Entry 8QYK (electron microscopy, 2.07 A resolution); this record covers chains B and C of the 7 polymer chains in the assembly.

Chain B (and C):
Protein: Anti-phage defense ZorAB system ZorA
Source organism: Escherichia coli
Notes: chain C of this document is another copy of the same molecule, construct and numbering; everything in this record applies to it too
Reference sequence: A0A0V7WZR2 (A0A0V7WZR2_ECOLX); residue numbers follow UniProt; this construct covers 1-359
Amino-acid sequence (495 residues; each row starts with the number of its first residue):
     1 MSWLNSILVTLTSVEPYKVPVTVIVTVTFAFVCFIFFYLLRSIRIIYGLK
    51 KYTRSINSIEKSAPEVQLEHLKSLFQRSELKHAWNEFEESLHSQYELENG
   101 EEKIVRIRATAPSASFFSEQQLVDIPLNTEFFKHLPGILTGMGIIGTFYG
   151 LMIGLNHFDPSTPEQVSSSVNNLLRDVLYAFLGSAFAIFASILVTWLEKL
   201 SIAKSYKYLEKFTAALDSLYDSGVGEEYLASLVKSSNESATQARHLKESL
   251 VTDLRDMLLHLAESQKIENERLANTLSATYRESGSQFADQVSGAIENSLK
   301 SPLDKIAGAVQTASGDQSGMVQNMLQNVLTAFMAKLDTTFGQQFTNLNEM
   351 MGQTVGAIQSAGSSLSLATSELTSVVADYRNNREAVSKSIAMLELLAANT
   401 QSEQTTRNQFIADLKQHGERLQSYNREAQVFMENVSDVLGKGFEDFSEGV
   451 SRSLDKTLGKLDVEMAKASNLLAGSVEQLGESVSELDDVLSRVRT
Disordered / not traced: 266-495
Construct notes: expression tag (360-495)
Ion coordination: Ca2+ site 1: Glu86, Glu89 (shared with Asp217(C), Tyr220(C) of chain C); Ca2+ site 2: Asp217, Tyr220 (shared with 2 residues of chain A)
Reported in the primary citation:
  - mutagenesis - L250G/L254G/L258G/L261G, L250N/L254N/L258N/L261N: decreased stability in response to TMD domain

Interface between chain B and chain C:
Residue-residue contacts (84):
  Met1(B) - Tyr17(C)
  Leu4(B) - Tyr17(C)  hydrophobic
  Leu4(B) - Tyr179(C)  hydrophobic
  Leu4(B) - Leu182(C)  hydrophobic
  Asn5(B) - Arg175(C)  hydrogen bond
  Asn5(B) - Tyr179(C)
  Leu8(B) - Arg175(C)
  Leu8(B) - Leu178(C)  hydrophobic
  Leu8(B) - Tyr179(C)  hydrophobic
  Leu11(B) - Leu182(C)  hydrophobic
  His82(B) - Ala214(C)
  His82(B) - Asp217(C)
  His82(B) - Ser218(C)  hydrogen bond
  Glu86(B) - Asp217(C)
  Glu86(B) - Ser218(C)
  Glu89(B) - Tyr220(C)
  Glu89(B) - Asp221(C)
  Glu89(B) - Ser222(C)  hydrogen bond (side chain-backbone)
  His92(B) - Glu226(C)
  His92(B) - Glu227(C)
  His92(B) - Ala230(C)
  Glu102(B) - Lys234(C)  salt bridge
  Thr110(B) - Glu226(C)
  Gln120(B) - Glu119(C)  hydrogen bond
  Gln121(B) - Glu210(C)  hydrogen bond
  Ile125(B) - Tyr206(C)
  Ile125(B) - Glu210(C)
  Asn128(B) - Lys204(C)
  Glu130(B) - Lys199(C)
  Glu130(B) - Ala203(C)
  Glu130(B) - Tyr206(C)
  Phe131(B) - Trp196(C)
  Phe131(B) - Lys199(C)
  Phe131(B) - Leu200(C)
  His134(B) - Lys199(C)  hydrogen bond
  Ile138(B) - Trp196(C)  hydrophobic
  Gly141(B) - Ile188(C)
  Gly141(B) - Ile192(C)
  Met142(B) - Ile192(C)  hydrophobic
  Ile144(B) - Ile188(C)  hydrophobic
  Ile145(B) - Ile188(C)  hydrophobic
  Ile145(B) - Phe189(C)  hydrophobic
  Ile145(B) - Ile192(C)  hydrophobic
  Phe148(B) - Phe181(C)
  Phe148(B) - Ser184(C)
  Phe148(B) - Ala185(C)  hydrophobic
  Phe148(B) - Ile188(C)  hydrophobic
  Leu151(B) - Phe181(C)  hydrophobic
  Met152(B) - Leu178(C)
  Met152(B) - Phe181(C)  hydrophobic
  Met152(B) - Leu182(C)  hydrophobic
  Met152(B) - Ala185(C)  hydrophobic
  Leu155(B) - Leu174(C)  hydrophobic
  Leu155(B) - Val177(C)  hydrophobic
  Leu155(B) - Leu178(C)
  Leu155(B) - Phe181(C)  hydrophobic
  Asn156(B) - Leu178(C)
  Phe158(B) - Leu174(C)  hydrophobic
  Val224(B) - Glu226(C)
  Gly225(B) - Leu229(C)
  Tyr228(B) - Glu226(C)
  Tyr228(B) - Leu229(C)  hydrophobic
  Tyr228(B) - Ala230(C)
  Tyr228(B) - Val233(C)
  Ser231(B) - Val233(C)
  Leu232(B) - Leu232(C)
  Leu232(B) - Val233(C)
  Leu232(B) - Ser236(C)
  Ser235(B) - Ser236(C)
  Ser235(B) - Asn237(C)  hydrogen bond
  Gln242(B) - Ala240(C)  hydrogen bond (side chain-backbone)
  Gln242(B) - Ala243(C)
  Gln242(B) - Arg244(C)
  Leu246(B) - Ala243(C)
  Leu246(B) - Lys247(C)
  Ser249(B) - Lys247(C)
  Asp253(B) - Val251(C)
  Leu254(B) - Leu254(C)  hydrophobic
  Asp256(B) - Arg255(C)  salt bridge
  Met257(B) - Val251(C)  hydrophobic
  Met257(B) - Arg255(C)
  Leu261(B) - Leu258(C)  hydrophobic
  Leu261(B) - Ala262(C)  hydrophobic
  Gln265(B) - Gln265(C)  hydrogen bond
Other interface residues (no listed pair), chain B (47 interface residues in all): Leu229, Leu250, Leu258
Other interface residues (no listed pair), chain C (53 interface residues in all): Pro20, Val21, Ile24, Thr195, Ile202, Lys207, Gly223

Summary:
Chain B and chain C form an interface of 47 and 53 residues respectively; the contacts include 9 hydrogen
bonds and 2 salt bridges. Polar contacts include Glu102(B)-Lys234(C), Asp256(B)-Arg255(C) and
Asn5(B)-Arg175(C). Asp217(B) and Tyr220(B) coordinate Ca2+ site 2. From the paper: L250G/L254G/L258G/L261G and
L250N/L254N/L258N/L261N of chain B reduce stability in response to TMD domain.
Both chains are Anti-phage defense ZorAB system ZorA (Escherichia coli). Entry 8QYK (Zorya anti-bacteriophage
defense system ZorAB, ZorA delta_359-592, ZorA tail middle deletion) was determined by electron microscopy
together with 8QYD, 8QYH and 8QYY from the same study.
